Entry 6XZK (X-ray diffraction, 2.00 A resolution); this record covers chains A and B.

Chain A:
Name: Vitamin D3 receptor A
Source organism: Danio rerio
Reference sequence: Q9PTN2 (VDRA_DANRE); numbering as in UniProt (aligned over 156-453)
Sequence (302 residues; row label = number of the first residue in the row):
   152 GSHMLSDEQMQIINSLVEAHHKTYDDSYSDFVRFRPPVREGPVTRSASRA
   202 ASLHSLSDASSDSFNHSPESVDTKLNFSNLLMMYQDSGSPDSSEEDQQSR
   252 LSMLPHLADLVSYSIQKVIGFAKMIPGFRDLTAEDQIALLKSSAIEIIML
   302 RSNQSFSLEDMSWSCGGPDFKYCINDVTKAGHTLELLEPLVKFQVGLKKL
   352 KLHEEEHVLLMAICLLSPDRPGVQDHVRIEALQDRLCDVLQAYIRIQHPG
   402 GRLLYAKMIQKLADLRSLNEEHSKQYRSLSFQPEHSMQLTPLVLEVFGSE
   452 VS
Disordered / not traced: 152-153, 191-250, 402-403, 453
Sequence notes: expression tag (152-155)
Small-molecule neighbours: 1,25 dihydroxy vitamin d3 (VDX; 5-{2-[1-(5-hydroxy-1,5-dimethyl-hexyl)-7a-methyl-octahydro-inden-4-ylidene]-ethylidene}-4-methylene-cyclohexane-1,3-diol): Y175, Y179, F182, L255, L258, L261, V262, S265, I299, M300, R302, S303, S306, W314, C316, Y323, V328, A331, H333, L337, L341, H423, Y427, L430, L440, V444, F448
Curated features (UniProtKB/Swiss-Prot):
  - region: K274 to K292 (Interaction with coactivator LXXLL motif)
  - motif: P442 to S450 (9aaTAD)
  - binding site (calcitriol): Y175, S265, R302, S306, H333, H423

Chain B:
Name: Glu-asn-ala-uia-url-ury-urv-uzn-lys
Sequence (9 residues; each row starts with the number of its first residue):
     1 ENAXXXXXK
Modified / non-standard residues: UIA ([(2R)-1-azanylpropan-2-yl]carbamic acid) at position 4, URL ([(2S)-2-azanyl-4-methyl-pentyl]carbamic acid) at position 5, MFH ([(2S)-2-azanyl-3-(4-hydroxyphenyl)propyl]carbamic acid) at position 6, URV ([(2S)-2-azanyl-3-methyl-butyl]carbamic acid) at position 7, UZN ([(2S)-2-azanylhexyl]carbamic acid) at position 8

Chain A / chain B interface:
Contacting residue pairs - 16 pairs, chain A then chain B:
  I270(A) with URL_5(B); URV_7(B); UZN_8(B)
  K274(A) with URV_7(B), hydrogen bond (side chain-backbone); UZN_8(B)
  A284(A) with MFH_6(B)
  Q287(A) with UZN_8(B)
  I288(A) with URL_5(B); UZN_8(B)
  L291(A) with URL_5(B)
  K292(A) with URL_5(B)
  L443(A) with UIA_4(B)
  E446(A) with A3(B); UIA_4(B); URL_5(B), hydrogen bond (side chain-backbone)
  V447(A) with URL_5(B)
Interface residues without a listed pair, chain A (11 interface residues in all): F279
Interface residues without a listed pair, chain B (7 interface residues in all): K9
Interface features reported in the paper:
  - interface residues, chain A: K274(A), E446(A)

Summary:
11 residues of chain A face 7 of chain B across their interface, with 2 hydrogen bonds. Among the polar pairs
are K274(A)-URV_7(B) and E446(A)-URL_5(B). Chain A binds 1,25 dihydroxy vitamin d3. Curated annotation
(UniProt) lists 6 calcitriol-binding residues on chain A. From the paper: interface residues K274(A) and
E446(A).
Here chain A is Vitamin D3 receptor A (Danio rerio) and chain B is Glu-asn-ala-uia-url-ury-urv-uzn-lys. Entry
6XZK (Structure of zVDR LBD-Calcitriol in complex with chimera 13) was determined by X-ray diffraction
together with 6XZH, 6XZI, 6XZJ, 6XZV and 6HFA from the same study.
